Entry 7R2K (electron microscopy, 3.30 A resolution); this record covers chains M and U of the 24 polymer chains in the assembly.

Chain M:
Molecule: Cas7a
From: Pyrococcus furiosus DSM 3638
Reference sequence: Q8U333 (Q8U333_PYRFU); numbering as in UniProt (aligned over 1-336)
Amino-acid sequence (336 residues; numbered 1 to 336; the number before each row is that of its first residue):
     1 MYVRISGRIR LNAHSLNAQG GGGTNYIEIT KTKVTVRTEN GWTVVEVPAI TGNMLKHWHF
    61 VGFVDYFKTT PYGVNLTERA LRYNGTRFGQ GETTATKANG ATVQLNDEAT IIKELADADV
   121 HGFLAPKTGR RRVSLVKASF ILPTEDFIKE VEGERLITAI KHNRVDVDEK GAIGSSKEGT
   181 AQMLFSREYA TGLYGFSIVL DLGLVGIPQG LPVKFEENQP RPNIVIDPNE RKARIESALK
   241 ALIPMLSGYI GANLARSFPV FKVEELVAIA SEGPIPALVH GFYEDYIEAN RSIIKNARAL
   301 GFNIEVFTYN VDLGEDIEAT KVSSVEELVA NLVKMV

Chain U:
Molecule: crRNA
From: Escherichia coli
Sequence (57 nucleotides; row label = number of the first residue in the row):
     1 AUUGAAAGUU GUAGUAUGCG GUCCUUGCGG CUGAGAGCAC UUCAGGAGUU GCCCGCG

Chain M / chain U interface:
Contacting residue pairs (45):
  Asn17(M) - G21(U)  phosphate contact
  Asn17(M) - U22(U)  phosphate contact
  Ala18(M) - G21(U)  hydrogen bond to the sugar
  Ala18(M) - U22(U)  phosphate contact
  Gln19(M) - G21(U)  base contact
  Gly20(M) - G21(U)  hydrogen bond to the sugar
  Thr51(M) - G21(U)  hydrogen bond to the phosphate
  Asn53(M) - C19(U)  hydrogen bond to the sugar
  Asn53(M) - G20(U)  sugar contact
  Asn53(M) - G21(U)  hydrogen bond to the phosphate
  Met54(M) - G20(U)  phosphate contact
  Met54(M) - G21(U)  phosphate contact
  Lys56(M) - G18(U)  hydrogen bond to the phosphate
  Lys56(M) - C19(U)  salt bridge to the phosphate
  His57(M) - G20(U)  hydrogen bond to the base
  Gly85(M) - C19(U)  phosphate contact
  Gly85(M) - G20(U)  phosphate contact
  Arg87(M) - G18(U)  hydrogen bond to the sugar
  Arg87(M) - C19(U)  salt bridge to the phosphate
  His121(M) - G18(U)  sugar contact
  Phe123(M) - U17(U)  sugar contact
  Phe123(M) - G18(U)  sugar contact
  Leu124(M) - U17(U)  base contact
  Leu124(M) - G18(U)  base contact
  Arg131(M) - U17(U)  sugar contact
  Arg132(M) - U17(U)  sugar contact
  Ser134(M) - G18(U)  hydrogen bond to the phosphate
  Lys161(M) - G27(U)  sugar contact
  His162(M) - G27(U)  phosphate contact
  Asn163(M) - U25(U)  sugar contact
  Asn163(M) - U26(U)  hydrogen bond to the sugar
  Asn163(M) - G27(U)  hydrogen bond to the sugar
  Asn163(M) - C28(U)  sugar contact
  Arg164(M) - U25(U)  base contact
  Val165(M) - U26(U)  phosphate contact
  Leu184(M) - G27(U)  base contact
  Phe185(M) - U25(U)  base contact
  Gly251(M) - G20(U)  base contact
  Ala252(M) - G20(U)  base contact
  Ala252(M) - U22(U)  phosphate contact
  Ala252(M) - C23(U)  phosphate contact
  Asn253(M) - C23(U)  hydrogen bond to the phosphate
  Ala255(M) - C24(U)  phosphate contact
  Arg256(M) - C24(U)  salt bridge to the phosphate
  Arg256(M) - U25(U)  salt bridge to the phosphate
Other interface residues (no listed pair), chain M (36 interface residues in all): Trp58, Thr86, Phe88, Gly89, Gly122, Val133, Gln182

In short:
The interface between chain M and chain U involves 36 residues on one side and 12 on the other; the contacts
include 12 hydrogen bonds and 4 salt bridges. Polar pairs include His57(M)-G20(U), Ala18(M)-G21(U) and
Gly20(M)-G21(U).
Here chain M is Cas7a (Pyrococcus furiosus DSM 3638) and chain U is crRNA (Escherichia coli). Entry 7R2K
(elongated Cascade complex from type I-A CRISPR-Cas system) was determined by electron microscopy.
